Entry 6GQC (X-ray diffraction, 1.40 A resolution); this record covers chain A.

== Chain A ==
Protein: Phenol-soluble modulin alpha 3 peptide
Notes: fragment: PSMalpha3 full-lenght mutant (residues 1-22)
Reference sequence: P0C805 (PSMA3_STAA8); residue numbers follow UniProt; this construct covers 1-22
Chain sequence (22 residues; row label = number of the first residue in the row):
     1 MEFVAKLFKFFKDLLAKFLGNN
Differences from the reference sequence: engineered mutation Ala16 (Gly in P0C805)
Bound ions: Na+: Glu2, Asp13, Asn21
From the paper describing this entry:
  - contacts within the chain: Glu2-Lys6 (salt bridge), Lys9-Asp13 (salt bridge)
  - interface residues: Leu7, Phe11, Leu15
  - self-association interface (contacts with another copy of this molecule): Leu7, Phe11, Leu15

== Summary ==
Glu2, Asp13 and Asn21 form the Na+ site. From the paper: interface residues Leu7, Phe11 and Leu15; a
self-association interface involving Leu7, Phe11 and Leu15.
Chain A is Phenol-soluble modulin alpha 3 peptide; the structure, Crystal Structure of the PSMalpha3 Peptide
Mutant G16A Forming Cross-Alpha Amyloid-like Fibril, was determined by X-ray diffraction, deposited together
with 6GQ2 and 6GQ5.
